8ARZ - chains A and B; structure by X-ray diffraction, 1.50 A resolution.

== Chain A ==
Protein: 14-3-3 protein sigma
Source organism: Homo sapiens
UniProt: P31947 (1433S_HUMAN); numbering as in UniProt (aligned over 1-231)
Amino-acid sequence (236 residues; numbered -4 to 231; the number before each row is that of its first residue; numbers below 1 keep their minus sign (Gly-4 is residue -4)):
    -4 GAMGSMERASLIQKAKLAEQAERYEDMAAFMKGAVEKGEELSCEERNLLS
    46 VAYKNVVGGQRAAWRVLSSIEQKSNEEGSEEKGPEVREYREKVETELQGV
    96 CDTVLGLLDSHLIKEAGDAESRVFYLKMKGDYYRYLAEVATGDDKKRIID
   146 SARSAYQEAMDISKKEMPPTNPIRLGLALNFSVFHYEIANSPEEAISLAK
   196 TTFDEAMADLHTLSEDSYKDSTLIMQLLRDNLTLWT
Differences from the reference sequence: expression tag (-4 to 0)
Glycans and other covalent adducts: compound NQ0 linked to Cys38
Bound ions: Mg2+ site 1 near Glu2 (its only coordinating residue here); Mg2+ site 2 near Glu39 (its only coordinating residue here); Mg2+ site 3 near Glu89 (its only coordinating residue here)
Small-molecule neighbours: NQ0 (2-chloranyl-N-[[1-[1-[(4-chlorophenyl)amino]cyclopropyl]carbonylpiperidin-4-yl]methyl]ethanamide): Arg41, Asn42, Phe119, Lys122, Pro167, Ile168, Gly171, Leu172, Ile219
Curated features (UniProtKB/Swiss-Prot):
  - site (Interaction with phosphoserine on interacting protein): Arg56, Arg129
  - modified residue (Phosphoserine): Ser5, Ser74

== Chain B ==
Protein: Estrogen receptor
UniProt: P03372 (ESR1_HUMAN); residues 591-595 here = UniProt positions 591-595
Amino-acid sequence (5 residues; row label = number of the first residue in the row):
   591 FPATV
Modified positions: Thr594 (phosphothreonine; TPO)
What the authors report for this chain:
  - post-translational modification sites: Thr594 (citing earlier work)

== Chain A / chain B interface ==
Pairs across the interface (20):
  Lys49(A) - Thr594(B)
  Lys49(A) - Val595(B)
  Arg56(A) - Thr594(B)
  Arg60(A) - Phe591(B)
  Lys122(A) - Val595(B)  hydrogen bond (side chain-backbone)
  Arg129(A) - Thr594(B)
  Tyr130(A) - Thr594(B)
  Gly171(A) - Val595(B)
  Leu174(A) - Ala593(B)
  Leu174(A) - Thr594(B)
  Leu174(A) - Val595(B)  hydrophobic
  Asn175(A) - Thr594(B)
  Asn175(A) - Val595(B)  hydrogen bond (side chain-backbone)
  Val178(A) - Pro592(B)  hydrophobic
  Val178(A) - Ala593(B)
  Val178(A) - Thr594(B)
  Leu222(A) - Val595(B)  hydrophobic
  Asn226(A) - Pro592(B)
  Asn226(A) - Ala593(B)  hydrogen bond (side chain-backbone)
  Trp230(A) - Pro592(B)  hydrophobic
Interface residues without a listed pair, chain A (16 interface residues in all): Asp126, Glu182, Leu229

== In short ==
The interface between chain A and chain B involves 16 residues on one side and 5 on the other; the contacts
include 3 hydrogen bonds. Polar pairs include Lys122(A)-Val595(B), Asn175(A)-Val595(B) and
Asn226(A)-Ala593(B). Covalently linked compound NQ0: at Cys38(A). From the paper: a modification site at
Thr594(B).
Chain A is 14-3-3 protein sigma (Homo sapiens) and chain B is Estrogen receptor; the structure, Small molecule
stabilizer for ERalpha and 14-3-3 (1076406), was determined by X-ray diffraction together with 8AI0, 8ALR,
8ALT, 8ALV, 8ALW, 8AM7 and 32 further entries from the same study.
